7N05 - chains H and L of the 3 polymer chains in the assembly; structure by X-ray diffraction, 1.70 A resolution.

Chain H:
Molecule: Fab F240 heavy chain
From: Homo sapiens
Notes: antibody fragment or engineered binder
Amino-acid sequence (246 residues; numbered 1 to 234 plus 12 insertion-coded residues; the number before each row is that of its first residue; a row labelled like 82A-82C holds insertion residues (82A, then the next letters in order)):
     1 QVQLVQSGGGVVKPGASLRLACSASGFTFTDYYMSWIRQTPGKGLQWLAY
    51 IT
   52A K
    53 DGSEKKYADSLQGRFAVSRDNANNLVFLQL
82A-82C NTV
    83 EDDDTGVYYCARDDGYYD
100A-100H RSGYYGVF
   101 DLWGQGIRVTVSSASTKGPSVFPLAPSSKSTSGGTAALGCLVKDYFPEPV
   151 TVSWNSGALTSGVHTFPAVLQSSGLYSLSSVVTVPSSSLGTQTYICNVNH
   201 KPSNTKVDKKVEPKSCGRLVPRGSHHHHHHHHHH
Disordered / not traced: 129-133, 215-234
Disulfide bonds: Cys22-Cys92, Cys140-Cys196

Chain L:
Molecule: Fab F240 light chain
From: Homo sapiens
Notes: antibody fragment or engineered binder
Amino-acid sequence (220 residues; numbered 1 to 214 plus 6 insertion-coded residues; the number before each row is that of its first residue; a row labelled like 27A-27F holds insertion residues (27A, then the next letters in order)):
     1 EFLLTQSPDSLAVTLGETATITCRSSR
27A-27F NILHSL
    28 NNKNYLAWYQQRPGQAPKLLVIWASMRVSGVADRFSGSGSGTDFALTISS
    78 LQPEDAAVYYCQHYYTTHRTFGQGTRVEIRRTVAAPSVFIFPPSDEQLKS
   128 GTASVVCLLNNFYPREAKVQWKVDNALQSGNSQESVTEQDSKDSTYSLSS
   178 TLTLSKADYEKHKVYACEVTHQGLSSPVTKSFNRGEC
Disordered / not traced: 213-214
Disulfide bonds: Cys23-Cys88, Cys134-Cys194

How chain H and chain L interact:
Residue-residue contacts - 73 pairs, chain H then chain L:
  Ser35(H) - Arg96(L)
  Gln39(H) - Gln38(L)  hydrogen bond
  Gln39(H) - Tyr87(L)  hydrogen bond
  Leu45(H) - Tyr87(L)  hydrophobic
  Leu45(H) - Phe98(L)
  Trp47(H) - Arg96(L)
  Trp47(H) - Phe98(L)
  Tyr50(H) - Thr94(L)
  Tyr50(H) - Arg96(L)
  Lys58(H) - Thr94(L)
  Lys58(H) - His95(L)
  Tyr59(H) - His95(L)
  Asp61(H) - His95(L)
  Tyr91(H) - Gln38(L)  hydrogen bond
  Tyr91(H) - Gln42(L)
  Tyr91(H) - Ala43(L)  hydrophobic
  Asp95(H) - Arg96(L)  salt bridge
  Tyr98(H) - Tyr32(L)  hydrogen bond
  Gly100C(H) - Thr94(L)
  Tyr100D(H) - Thr94(L)
  Tyr100D(H) - Arg96(L)
  Tyr100E(H) - Tyr91(L)
  Tyr100E(H) - Tyr92(L)
  Tyr100E(H) - Thr93(L)
  Gly100F(H) - Gln89(L)  hydrogen bond (backbone-side chain)
  Gly100F(H) - Tyr91(L)
  Gly100F(H) - Arg96(L)  hydrogen bond (backbone-side chain)
  Val100G(H) - Ala34(L)  hydrophobic
  Val100G(H) - Tyr36(L)
  Val100G(H) - Leu46(L)  hydrophobic
  Val100G(H) - Tyr91(L)  hydrophobic
  Val100G(H) - Arg96(L)
  Phe100H(H) - Tyr36(L)  hydrogen bond (backbone-side chain)
  Phe100H(H) - Leu46(L)
  Phe100H(H) - Gln89(L)
  Phe100H(H) - Arg96(L)
  Phe100H(H) - Phe98(L)  hydrophobic
  Trp103(H) - Tyr36(L)  hydrophobic
  Trp103(H) - Ala43(L)  hydrophobic
  Trp103(H) - Pro44(L)
  Gly104(H) - Ala43(L)
  Phe122(H) - Ser121(L)
  Phe122(H) - Glu123(L)
  Phe122(H) - Gln124(L)
  Pro123(H) - Ser121(L)
  Pro123(H) - Glu123(L)
  Leu124(H) - Phe118(L)  hydrophobic
  Leu124(H) - Val133(L)  hydrophobic
  Ala125(H) - Phe118(L)
  Ala137(H) - Phe116(L)  hydrophobic
  Ala137(H) - Phe118(L)
  Leu141(H) - Ser131(L)
  Lys143(H) - Gln124(L)
  Lys143(H) - Ser131(L)
  His164(H) - Asn137(L)  hydrogen bond
  His164(H) - Asn138(L)  hydrogen bond
  His164(H) - Ser174(L)  hydrogen bond
  Phe166(H) - Leu135(L)  hydrophobic
  Phe166(H) - Ser162(L)
  Phe166(H) - Thr164(L)
  Phe166(H) - Ser174(L)
  Phe166(H) - Leu175(L)
  Phe166(H) - Ser176(L)
  Pro167(H) - Ser162(L)  hydrogen bond (backbone-side chain)
  Pro167(H) - Val163(L)
  Val169(H) - Gln160(L)
  Val169(H) - Glu161(L)
  Leu170(H) - Gln160(L)  hydrogen bond (backbone-side chain)
  Gln171(H) - Gln160(L)
  Ser179(H) - Ser176(L)  hydrogen bond
  Val181(H) - Leu135(L)  hydrophobic
  Thr183(H) - Asn137(L)
  Lys209(H) - Glu123(L)  salt bridge
Interface residues without a listed pair, chain H (44 interface residues in all): Ile37, Gln46, Ala60, Asp101, Thr135, Ala136, Leu138, Thr165
Interface residues without a listed pair, chain L (40 interface residues in all): Ile49, Trp50, Thr129, Asp167, Thr180

Overview:
44 residues of chain H and 40 residues of chain L are in contact; the contacts include 13 hydrogen bonds and 2
salt bridges. Polar pairs include Asp95(H)-Arg96(L), Lys209(H)-Glu123(L) and Gln39(H)-Gln38(L).
Chain H is Fab F240 heavy chain and chain L is Fab F240 light chain, both from Homo sapiens; the structure,
Crystal structure of the F240 antibody fragment bound to the HIV-1 gp41 immunodominant region, was determined
by X-ray diffraction together with 7N04, 7N07 and 7N08 from the same study.
